Entry 1RIH (X-ray diffraction, 2.50 A resolution); this record covers chains L and H.

[Chain L]
Protein: light chain of antibody 14F7
From: Mus musculus
Notes: fragment: Fab
UniProt: A0A0D5ZY64 (A0A0D5ZY64_MOUSE); residues 101-214 here correspond to UniProt positions 125-238 (UniProt number = residue number + 24)
Chain sequence (214 residues; numbered 1 to 214; the number before each row is that of its first residue):
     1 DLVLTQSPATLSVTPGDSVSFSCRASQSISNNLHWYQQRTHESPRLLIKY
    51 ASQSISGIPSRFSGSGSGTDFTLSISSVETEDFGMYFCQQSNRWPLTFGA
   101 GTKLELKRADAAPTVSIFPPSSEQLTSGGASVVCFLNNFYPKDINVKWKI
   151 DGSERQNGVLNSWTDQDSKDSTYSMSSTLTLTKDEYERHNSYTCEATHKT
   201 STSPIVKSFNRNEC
Not modelled in the structure: 213-214
Cystine bridges: Cys-23/Cys-88, Cys-134/Cys-194
Sequence notes: conflict Leu-2, Phe-21, Arg-39, Thr-40, Ser-76, Arg-93; linker (96-100)

[Chain H]
Protein: heavy chain of antibody 14F7
From: Mus musculus
Notes: fragment: Fab
UniProt: U5LP42 (U5LP42_MOUSE); residues 106-219 here correspond to UniProt positions 132-245 (UniProt number = residue number + 26)
Chain sequence (231 residues; numbered 1 to 219 plus 12 insertion-coded residues; the number before each row is that of its first residue; a row labelled like 82A-82C holds insertion residues (82A, then the next letters in order)):
     1 QVQLQQSGNELAKPGASMKMSCRASGYSFTSYWIHWLKQRPDQGLEWIGY
    51 ID
   52A P
    53 ATAYTESNQKFKDKAILTADRSSNTAFMYL
82A-82C NSL
    83 TSEDSAVYYCARESPRLR
100A-100H RGIYYYAM
   101 DYWGQGTTVTVSSAKTTPPSVYPLAPGSAAQTNSMVTLGCLVKGYFPEPV
   151 TVTWNSGSLSSGVHTFPAVLQSDLYTLSSSVTVPSSTWPSETVTCNVAHP
   201 ASSTKVDKKIVPRDCGCKP
Not modelled in the structure: 128-133, 216-219
Cystine bridges: Cys-22/Cys-92, Cys-140/Cys-195

[How chain L and chain H interact]
Pairs across the interface - 69 pairs, chain L then chain H:
  His-34(L) / Tyr-100E(H)  hydrogen bond (side chain-backbone)
  His-34(L) / Tyr-100F(H)  hydrogen bond (side chain-backbone)
  His-34(L) / Ala-100G(H)
  Tyr-36(L) / Ala-100G(H)
  Tyr-36(L) / Met-100H(H)  hydrogen bond (side chain-backbone)
  Tyr-36(L) / Trp-103(H)  hydrophobic
  Gln-38(L) / Gln-39(H)  hydrogen bond
  Gln-38(L) / Gln-43(H)
  Gln-38(L) / Tyr-91(H)  hydrogen bond
  Glu-42(L) / Tyr-91(H)
  Ser-43(L) / Tyr-91(H)
  Ser-43(L) / Gly-104(H)  hydrogen bond (side chain-backbone)
  Pro-44(L) / Tyr-91(H)
  Pro-44(L) / Trp-103(H)
  Leu-46(L) / Met-100H(H)
  Lys-49(L) / Tyr-100E(H)
  Tyr-50(L) / Leu-99(H)  hydrophobic
  Tyr-50(L) / Tyr-100D(H)
  Tyr-50(L) / Tyr-100E(H)  hydrophobic
  Gln-53(L) / Tyr-100E(H)
  Phe-87(L) / Gln-39(H)
  Phe-87(L) / Gln-43(H)
  Phe-87(L) / Leu-45(H)  hydrophobic
  Gln-89(L) / Tyr-100F(H)  hydrogen bond (side chain-backbone)
  Ser-91(L) / Tyr-100E(H)
  Ser-91(L) / Tyr-100F(H)
  Trp-94(L) / Trp-47(H)  hydrophobic
  Trp-94(L) / Tyr-50(H)  hydrophobic
  Trp-94(L) / Tyr-100F(H)  hydrophobic
  Pro-95(L) / Trp-47(H)  hydrophobic
  Pro-95(L) / Asn-60(H)
  Leu-96(L) / Trp-47(H)
  Phe-98(L) / Leu-37(H)  hydrophobic
  Phe-98(L) / Leu-45(H)
  Ser-116(L) / Thr-137(H)
  Phe-118(L) / Leu-124(H)
  Phe-118(L) / Ala-125(H)
  Phe-118(L) / Pro-126(H)
  Phe-118(L) / Thr-137(H)
  Pro-119(L) / Arg-213(H)
  Pro-120(L) / Arg-213(H)  hydrogen bond (backbone-side chain)
  Ser-121(L) / Tyr-122(H)
  Ser-121(L) / Pro-123(H)
  Glu-123(L) / Pro-123(H)
  Glu-123(L) / Lys-208(H)  salt bridge
  Gln-124(L) / Tyr-122(H)
  Ser-131(L) / Leu-141(H)
  Phe-135(L) / Phe-166(H)  hydrophobic
  Phe-135(L) / Ser-178(H)
  Phe-135(L) / Ser-179(H)
  Phe-135(L) / Ser-180(H)
  Asn-137(L) / His-164(H)
  Asn-137(L) / Phe-166(H)
  Asn-137(L) / Ser-180(H)
  Asn-138(L) / His-164(H)  hydrogen bond
  Leu-160(L) / Val-169(H)  hydrophobic
  Leu-160(L) / Gln-171(H)
  Asn-161(L) / Val-169(H)
  Ser-162(L) / Phe-166(H)
  Ser-162(L) / Pro-167(H)  hydrogen bond (side chain-backbone)
  Ser-162(L) / Val-169(H)
  Trp-163(L) / Pro-167(H)
  Thr-164(L) / Phe-166(H)
  Ser-174(L) / His-164(H)  hydrogen bond
  Ser-174(L) / Phe-166(H)
  Met-175(L) / Phe-166(H)
  Ser-176(L) / Phe-166(H)
  Ser-176(L) / Ser-178(H)  hydrogen bond
  Thr-180(L) / Lys-143(H)
Other interface residues (no listed pair), chain L (40 interface residues in all): Ser-122, Val-133, Val-159
Other interface residues (no listed pair), chain H (44 interface residues in all): His-35, Glu-58, Ser-96, Asp-101, Gln-105, Val-121, Leu-138, Gly-139, Thr-165, Thr-176

[Summary]
Chain L and chain H form an interface of 40 and 44 residues respectively; the contacts include 12 hydrogen
bonds and 1 salt bridge. Polar contacts include Glu-123(L)/Lys-208(H), His-34(L)/Tyr-100F(H) and
His-34(L)/Tyr-100E(H).
Chain L is light chain of antibody 14F7 and chain H is heavy chain of antibody 14F7, both from Mus musculus;
the structure, Crystal Structure of Fab 14F7, a unique anti-tumor antibody specific for N-glycolyl GM3, was
determined by X-ray diffraction.
